Entry 8UFL (X-ray diffraction, 2.51 A resolution); this record covers chain A.

[Chain A]
Name: Papain-like protease nsp3
From: Severe acute respiratory syndrome coronavirus
Notes: fragment: SARS-Unique Domain (SUD)
Reference sequence: P0C6U8 (R1A_SARS); residues 389-652 here correspond to UniProt positions 1207-1470 (UniProt number = residue number + 818)
Sequence (267 residues; row label = number of the first residue in the row):
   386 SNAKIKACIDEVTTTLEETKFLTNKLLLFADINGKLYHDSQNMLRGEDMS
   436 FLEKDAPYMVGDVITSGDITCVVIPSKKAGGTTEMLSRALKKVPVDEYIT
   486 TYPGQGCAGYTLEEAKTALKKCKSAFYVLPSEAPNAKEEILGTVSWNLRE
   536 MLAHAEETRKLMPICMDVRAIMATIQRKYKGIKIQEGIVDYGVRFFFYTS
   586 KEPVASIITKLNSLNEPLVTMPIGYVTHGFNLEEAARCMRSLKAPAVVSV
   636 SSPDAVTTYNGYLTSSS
Disordered / not traced: 386-388, 652
Cystine bridges: C492-C623
Construct notes: expression tag (386-388)
What the authors report for this chain:
  - conformationally variable residues (domain motion, order/disorder transition): P515 to E523, K565

[In short]
From the paper: conformational variability at P515 and K565.
Chain A is Papain-like protease nsp3 (Severe acute respiratory syndrome coronavirus); the structure, Crystal
Structure of SARS-Unique Domain (SUD) of Nsp3 from SARS coronavirus, was determined by X-ray diffraction (same
publication as 8UFM).
